7R50 - chains C and H of the 8 polymer chains in the assembly; structure by X-ray diffraction, 2.50 A resolution.

== Chain C (and H) ==
Protein: GMP reductase
From: Mycolicibacterium smegmatis
Notes: EC 1.7.1.7; chain H of this document is another copy of the same molecule, construct and numbering; everything in this record applies to it too
Reference sequence: A0QYE8 (GUAB1_MYCS2); residues 3-479 here correspond to UniProt positions 2-478 (UniProt number = residue number - 1)
Amino-acid sequence (496 residues; row label = number of the first residue in the row):
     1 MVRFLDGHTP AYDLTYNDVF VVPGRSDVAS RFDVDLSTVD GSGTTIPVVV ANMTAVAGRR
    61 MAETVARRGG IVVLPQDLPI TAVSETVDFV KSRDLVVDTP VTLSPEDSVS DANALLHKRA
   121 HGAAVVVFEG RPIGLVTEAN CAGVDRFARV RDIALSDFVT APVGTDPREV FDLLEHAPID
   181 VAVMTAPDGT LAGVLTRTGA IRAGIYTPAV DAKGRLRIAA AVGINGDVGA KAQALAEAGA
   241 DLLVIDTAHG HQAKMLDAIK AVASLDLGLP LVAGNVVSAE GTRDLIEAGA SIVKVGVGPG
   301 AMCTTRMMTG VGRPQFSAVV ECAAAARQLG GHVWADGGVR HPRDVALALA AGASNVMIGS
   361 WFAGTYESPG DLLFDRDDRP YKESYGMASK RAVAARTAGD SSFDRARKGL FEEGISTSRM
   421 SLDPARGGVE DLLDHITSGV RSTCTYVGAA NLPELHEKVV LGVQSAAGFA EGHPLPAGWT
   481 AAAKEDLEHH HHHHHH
Disordered / not traced: 1, 106-114, 141-155, 394-398, 477-496 (chain H: 1, 394-400, 477-496)
Sequence notes: initiating methionine (1); expression tag (2, 480-496)
Ligand contacts: guanosine-5'-monophosphate (5GP): Ala51, Asn52, Met53, Asn275, Lys294, Pro299, Gly300, Ala301, Met302, Cys303, Thr305, Asp336, Gly337, Gly338, Val339, Met357, Ile358, Gly359, Ser360, Gly386, Met387, Ala388, Arg391, Glu413
Curated features (UniProtKB/Swiss-Prot):
  - active site: Cys303 (Thioimidate intermediate)
  - binding site (NADP(+)): Asp246 to Ala248, Gly296 to Gly298
Reported in the primary citation:
  - binding site for guanosine-5'-monophosphate: Met387, Ala388, Arg391, Glu413

== How chain C and chain H interact ==
Contacting residue pairs - 12 pairs, chain C then chain H:
  Asp157(C) with His176(H)
  Glu175(C) with Pro178(H)
  His176(C) with Asp157(H), salt bridge; His176(H); Ala177(H); Pro178(H)
  Ala177(C) with His176(H); Pro178(H)
  Pro178(C) with Glu175(H); His176(H); Ala177(H); Pro178(H), hydrophobic

== In short ==
Chain C and chain H each contribute 5 residues to their interface, with 1 salt bridge. Its one salt-bridged
contact is His176(C)-Asp157(H). Bound to chain C: guanosine-5'-monophosphate. From UniProt: active-site
residue Cys303(C) and 6 NADP+-binding residues on chain C. From the paper: a binding site for
guanosine-5'-monophosphate at Met387(C), Ala388(C) and Arg391(C) among others.
Chain C and chain H are both GMP reductase (Mycolicibacterium smegmatis); the structure, Crystal structure of
GMP reductase from mycobacterium smegmatis in complex with GMP, was determined by X-ray diffraction, deposited
together with 7OY9.
